Entry 3JBY (electron microscopy, 3.70 A resolution); this record covers chains B and G of the 10 polymer chains in the assembly.

Chain B:
Molecule: V(D)J recombination-activating protein 2
Organism: Danio rerio
UniProtKB: Q1RLW7 (Q1RLW7_DANRE); residues 1-530 here = UniProt positions 1-530
Sequence (533 residues; numbered -2 to 530; the number before each row is that of its first residue; numbers below 1 keep their minus sign (Gly-2 is residue -2)):
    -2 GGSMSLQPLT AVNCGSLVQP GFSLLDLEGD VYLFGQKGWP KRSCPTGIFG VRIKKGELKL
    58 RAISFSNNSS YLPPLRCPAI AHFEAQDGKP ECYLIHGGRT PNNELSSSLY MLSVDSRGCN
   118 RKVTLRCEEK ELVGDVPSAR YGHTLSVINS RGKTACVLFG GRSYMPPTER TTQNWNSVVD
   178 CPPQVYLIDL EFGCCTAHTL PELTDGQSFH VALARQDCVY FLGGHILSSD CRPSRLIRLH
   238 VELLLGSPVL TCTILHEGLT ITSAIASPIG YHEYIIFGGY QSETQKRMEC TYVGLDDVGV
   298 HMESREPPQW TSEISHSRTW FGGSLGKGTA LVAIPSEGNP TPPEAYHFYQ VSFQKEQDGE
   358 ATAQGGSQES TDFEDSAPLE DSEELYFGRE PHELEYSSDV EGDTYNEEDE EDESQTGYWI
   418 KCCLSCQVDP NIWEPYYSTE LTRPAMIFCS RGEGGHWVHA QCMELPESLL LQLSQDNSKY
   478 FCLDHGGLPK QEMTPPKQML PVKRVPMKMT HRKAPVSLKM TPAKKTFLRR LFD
Unresolved in the structure: -2 to 0, 352-530
Sequence notes: expression tag (-2 to 0)

Chain G:
Molecule: RSS intermediate reverse strand
Sequence (31 nucleotides; numbered 1 to 31; the number before each row is that of its first residue):
     1 GTCTGTAGCA CTGTGTAAGA CAGGCCAGAT C

Interface between chain B and chain G:
Contacting residue pairs (9; chain B residue first):
  Lys38(B) - DG19(G)  salt bridge to the phosphate
  Lys38(B) - DA20(G)  phosphate contact
  Arg39(B) - DA20(G)  hydrogen bond to the phosphate
  Arg39(B) - DC21(G)  salt bridge to the phosphate
  Ser40(B) - DA20(G)  hydrogen bond to the phosphate
  Asn117(B) - DG28(G)  base contact
  Asn117(B) - DA29(G)  base contact
  Arg118(B) - DA29(G)  hydrogen bond to the phosphate
  Arg118(B) - DT30(G)  salt bridge to the phosphate
Interface residues without a listed pair, chain B (6 interface residues in all): Cys116

In short:
The chain B/chain G interface involves 6 residues from each chain, with 3 hydrogen bonds and 3 salt bridges.
Among the polar pairs are Arg39(B)-DA20(G), Ser40(B)-DA20(G) and Arg118(B)-DA29(G).
Chain B is V(D)J recombination-activating protein 2 (Danio rerio) and chain G is RSS intermediate reverse
strand; the structure, Cryo-electron microscopy structure of RAG Paired Complex (C2 symmetry), was determined
by electron microscopy (same publication as 3JBW and 3JBX).
